7OD8 - chains B and C of the 6 polymer chains in the assembly; structure by electron microscopy, 3.00 A resolution.

== Chain B (and C) ==
Protein: Capsid protein
Source organism: Hepatitis B virus genotype D subtype ayw (isolate France/Tiollais/1979)
Notes: chain C of this document is another copy of the same molecule, construct and numbering; everything in this record applies to it too
UniProt: P03146 (CAPSD_HBVD3); residue numbers follow UniProt; this construct covers 1-183
Amino-acid sequence (183 residues; each row starts with the number of its first residue):
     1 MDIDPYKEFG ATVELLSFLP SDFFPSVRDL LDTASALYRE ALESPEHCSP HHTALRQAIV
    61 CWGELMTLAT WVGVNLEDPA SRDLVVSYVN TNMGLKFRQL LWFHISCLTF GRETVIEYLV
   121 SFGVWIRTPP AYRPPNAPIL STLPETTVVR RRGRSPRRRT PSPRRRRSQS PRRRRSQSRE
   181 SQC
Disordered / not traced: 151-183 (chain C: 145-183)
Construct notes: engineered mutation Val60 (Leu in P03146)
Curated features (UniProtKB/Swiss-Prot):
  - region: Ser155 to Gln177 (3 X 8 AA repeats of S-P-R-R-R-[PR]-S-Q), Gln177 to Cys183 (RNA binding)
  - motif: Arg158 to Arg175 (Bipartite nuclear localization signal)
  - modified residue (Phosphoserine): Ser155, Ser162, Ser170
What the authors report for this chain:
  - mutagenesis - L60V (127 +/- 19 uM): decreased binding to peptide GSLLGRMKGA

== Interface between chain B and chain C ==
Contacting residue pairs - 36 pairs, chain B then chain C:
  Pro20(B) with Tyr132(C)
  Asp22(B) with Pro129(C); Tyr132(C)
  Phe23(B) with Pro129(C); Tyr132(C), hydrophobic
  Pro25(B) with Arg127(C)
  Asp29(B) with Arg127(C)
  Thr33(B) with Phe18(C); Arg127(C)
  Ser35(B) with Glu14(C), hydrogen bond
  Ala36(B) with Phe18(C), hydrophobic
  Leu37(B) with Phe18(C), hydrophobic
  Arg39(B) with Glu14(C), salt bridge
  Phe122(B) with Tyr132(C), hydrophobic
  Ala137(B) with Tyr132(C), hydrophobic
  Ile139(B) with Arg133(C); Pro134(C)
  Thr142(B) with Ser121(C), hydrogen bond
  Leu143(B) with Ser121(C); Pro138(C), hydrophobic
  Glu145(B) with Asn136(C)
  Thr146(B) with Asn136(C), hydrogen bond (backbone-side chain)
  Thr147(B) with Pro134(C); Asn136(C), hydrogen bond; Ala137(C), hydrogen bond (side chain-backbone); Pro138(C); Ile139(C), hydrogen bond (backbone-backbone)
  Val148(B) with Ile139(C); Ser141(C)
  Val149(B) with Tyr118(C), hydrophobic; Ile139(C), hydrogen bond (backbone-backbone); Leu140(C); Ser141(C), hydrogen bond (backbone-backbone)
  Arg150(B) with Ser141(C); Leu143(C), hydrogen bond (side chain-backbone); Pro144(C)
Also at the interface, not in a pair above, chain B (23 interface residues in all): Asp32, Ser141
Also at the interface, not in a pair above, chain C (24 interface residues in all): Leu15, Thr114, Val120, Val124, Thr128, Ala131, Pro135

== Overview ==
23 residues of chain B face 24 of chain C across their interface; the contacts include 9 hydrogen bonds and 1
salt bridge. Among the polar pairs are Arg39(B)-Glu14(C), Ser35(B)-Glu14(C) and Thr142(B)-Ser121(C). From the
paper: L60V of chain B reduces binding to peptide GSLLGRMKGA.
Both chains are Capsid protein (Hepatitis B virus genotype D subtype ayw (isolate France/Tiollais/1979)).
Entry 7OD8 (Hepatitis B core Protein mutant L60V + GSLLGRMKGA) was determined by electron microscopy,
deposited together with 7OD6, 7OD7, 7OEN, 7OEV and 7OEW.
